PDB entry 3NIP | X-ray diffraction, 2.50 A resolution | chains C and D of the 6 polymer chains in the assembly

== Chain C (and D) ==
Name: 3-guanidinopropionase
Source organism: Pseudomonas aeruginosa
Notes: EC 3.5.3.17; chain D of this document is another copy of the same molecule, construct and numbering; everything in this record applies to it too
UniProt: Q9I6K2 (Q9I6K2_PSEAE); residues 1-318 here = UniProt positions 1-318
Amino-acid sequence (326 residues; each row starts with the number of its first residue):
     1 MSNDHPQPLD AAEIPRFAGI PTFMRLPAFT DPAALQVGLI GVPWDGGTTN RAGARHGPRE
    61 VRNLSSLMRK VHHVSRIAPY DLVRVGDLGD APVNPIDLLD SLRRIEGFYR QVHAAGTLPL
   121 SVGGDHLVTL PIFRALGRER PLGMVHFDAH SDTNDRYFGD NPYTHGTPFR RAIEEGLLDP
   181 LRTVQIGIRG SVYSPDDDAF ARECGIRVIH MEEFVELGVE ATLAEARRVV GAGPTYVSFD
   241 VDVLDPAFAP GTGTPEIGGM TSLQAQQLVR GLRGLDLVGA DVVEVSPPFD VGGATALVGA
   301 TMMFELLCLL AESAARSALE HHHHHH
Not modelled in the structure: 1-2, 319-326
Differences from the reference sequence: expression tag (319-326)
Residues lining bound ligands:
  - hexane-1,6-diamine (16D), molecule 1: Arg-189, Gly-190, Ser-191, Glu-212, Pro-255, Glu-256, Ile-257
  - hexane-1,6-diamine (16D), molecule 2: Phe-248, Gly-292, Ala-294, Leu-297, Val-298
Curated features (UniProtKB/Swiss-Prot):
  - binding site (Mn(2+)): His-126, Asp-148, His-150, Asp-152, Asp-240, Asp-242
  - mutagenesis: Tyr-157 (Y157M: Reduces substrate affinity 10-fold and catalytic efficiency 3-fold)

== Chain C / chain D interface ==
Contacting residue pairs - 23 pairs, chain C then chain D:
  Gly-46(C) / Ile-96(D)
  Gly-47(C) / Ile-96(D)
  Thr-48(C) / Arg-55(D)
  Thr-48(C) / Ile-96(D)
  Thr-49(C) / Arg-55(D)
  Thr-49(C) / Pro-95(D)
  Thr-49(C) / Ile-96(D)
  Asn-50(C) / Arg-55(D)  hydrogen bond (backbone-side chain)
  Arg-51(C) / His-56(D)
  Arg-55(C) / Thr-48(D)
  Arg-55(C) / Asn-50(D)  hydrogen bond (side chain-backbone)
  Asn-94(C) / Phe-158(D)
  Pro-95(C) / Thr-49(D)
  Pro-95(C) / Phe-158(D)  hydrophobic
  Ile-96(C) / Gly-46(D)
  Ile-96(C) / Thr-49(D)
  Ile-96(C) / Asn-161(D)
  Phe-158(C) / Asn-94(D)  hydrogen bond (backbone-side chain)
  Phe-158(C) / Pro-95(D)  hydrophobic
  Asn-161(C) / Asn-94(D)
  Asn-161(C) / Asp-97(D)
  Tyr-163(C) / Ile-96(D)
  Pro-288(C) / Pro-288(D)
Interface residues without a listed pair, chain C (20 interface residues in all): Ala-52, His-56, Asp-97, Leu-98, Thr-164, Phe-289
Interface residues without a listed pair, chain D (18 interface residues in all): Gly-47, Arg-51, Ala-52, Thr-164, Phe-289

== Summary ==
The interface between chain C and chain D involves 20 residues on one side and 18 on the other, with 3
hydrogen bonds. Polar pairs include Asn-50(C)/Arg-55(D) and Phe-158(C)/Asn-94(D). Chain C binds
hexane-1,6-diamine. UniProt lists 6 Mn2+-binding residues and one mutagenesis site on chain C.
Chain C and chain D are both 3-guanidinopropionase (Pseudomonas aeruginosa); the structure, Crystal structure
of Pseudomonas aeruginosa guanidinopropionase complexed with 1,6-diaminohexane, was determined by X-ray
diffraction (same publication as 3NIO and 3NIQ).
